9CM3 - chains B and G of the 5 polymer chains in the assembly; structure by electron microscopy, 3.06 A resolution.

Chain B:
Name: Guanine nucleotide-binding protein G(I)/G(S)/G(T) subunit beta-1
From: Homo sapiens
Reference sequence: P62873 (GBB1_HUMAN); numbering as in UniProt (aligned over 2-340)
Sequence (376 residues; numbered -9 to 366; the number before each row is that of its first residue; numbers below 1 keep their minus sign (Met-9 is residue -9)):
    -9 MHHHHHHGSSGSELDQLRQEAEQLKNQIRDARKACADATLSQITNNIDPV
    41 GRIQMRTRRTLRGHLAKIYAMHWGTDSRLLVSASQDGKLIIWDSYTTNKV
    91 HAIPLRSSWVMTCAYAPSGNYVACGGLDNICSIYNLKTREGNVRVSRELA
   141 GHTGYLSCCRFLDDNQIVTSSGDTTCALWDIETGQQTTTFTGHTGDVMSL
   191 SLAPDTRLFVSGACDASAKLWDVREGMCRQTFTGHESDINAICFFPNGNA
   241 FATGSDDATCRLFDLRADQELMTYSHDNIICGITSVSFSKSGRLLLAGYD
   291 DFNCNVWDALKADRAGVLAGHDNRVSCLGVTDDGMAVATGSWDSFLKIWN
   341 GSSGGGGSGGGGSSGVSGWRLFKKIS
Not modelled in the structure: -9 to 2, 344-366
Construct notes: initiating methionine (-9); expression tag (-8 to 1, 341-366)
Swiss-Prot annotation at these positions:
  - modified residue: Ser2 (N-acetylserine), His266 (Phosphohistidine)

Chain G:
Name: Guanine nucleotide-binding protein G(I)/G(S)/G(O) subunit gamma-2
From: Homo sapiens
Reference sequence: P59768 (GBG2_HUMAN); residue numbers follow UniProt; this construct covers 1-71
Sequence (71 residues; each row starts with the number of its first residue):
     1 MASNNTASIAQARKLVEQLKMEANIDRIKVSKAAADLMAYCEAHAKEDPL
    51 LTPVPASENPFREKKFFCAIL
Not modelled in the structure: 1-6, 63-71
Swiss-Prot annotation at these positions:
  - modified residue: Ala2 (N-acetylalanine), Cys68 (Cysteine methyl ester)
  - lipidation: Cys68 (S-geranylgeranyl cysteine)

Chain B / chain G interface:
Residue-residue contacts - 90 pairs, chain B then chain G:
  Leu7(B) - Ile9(G)
  Leu7(B) - Ala12(G)  hydrophobic
  Leu7(B) - Arg13(G)
  Leu7(B) - Val16(G)
  Ala11(B) - Leu19(G)
  Leu14(B) - Val16(G)
  Leu14(B) - Leu19(G)  hydrophobic
  Leu14(B) - Lys20(G)
  Ile18(B) - Leu19(G)
  Ile18(B) - Ala23(G)  hydrophobic
  Ala21(B) - Arg27(G)
  Ala24(B) - Lys29(G)  hydrogen bond (backbone-side chain)
  Cys25(B) - Arg27(G)
  Cys25(B) - Ile28(G)
  Cys25(B) - Lys29(G)
  Cys25(B) - Val30(G)  hydrogen bond (backbone-backbone)
  Ala26(B) - Val30(G)  hydrophobic
  Asp27(B) - Lys29(G)
  Asp27(B) - Val30(G)  hydrogen bond (side chain-backbone)
  Asp27(B) - Ser31(G)  hydrogen bond (side chain-backbone)
  Ala28(B) - Val30(G)
  Ala28(B) - Ser31(G)
  Leu30(B) - Ala34(G)  hydrophobic
  Ile33(B) - Ser31(G)
  Ile33(B) - Ala34(G)  hydrophobic
  Thr34(B) - Met38(G)
  Ile37(B) - Met38(G)  hydrophobic
  Ile37(B) - Glu42(G)
  Val40(B) - Leu51(G)  hydrophobic
  Met45(B) - Leu50(G)  hydrophobic
  Arg48(B) - Phe61(G)
  Arg49(B) - Pro60(G)  hydrogen bond (side chain-backbone)
  Arg49(B) - Phe61(G)  hydrogen bond (side chain-backbone)
  Arg49(B) - Arg62(G)
  Ser84(B) - Phe61(G)
  Tyr85(B) - Pro60(G)
  Tyr85(B) - Phe61(G)  hydrophobic
  Cys218(B) - Gln18(G)  hydrogen bond (backbone-side chain)
  Cys218(B) - Glu22(G)
  Arg219(B) - Glu22(G)
  Arg219(B) - Ile25(G)
  Gln220(B) - Ile25(G)
  Thr221(B) - Glu22(G)
  Phe235(B) - Leu37(G)  hydrophobic
  Phe235(B) - Tyr40(G)  hydrophobic
  Phe235(B) - Cys41(G)  hydrophobic
  Pro236(B) - Tyr40(G)
  Asn237(B) - Leu37(G)
  Asn237(B) - Tyr40(G)
  Asp254(B) - Ala33(G)
  Arg256(B) - Asp26(G)
  Arg256(B) - Arg27(G)
  Arg256(B) - Ile28(G)  hydrogen bond (backbone-backbone)
  Arg256(B) - Asp36(G)  salt bridge
  Ala257(B) - Ile28(G)
  Ala257(B) - Val30(G)  hydrophobic
  Asp258(B) - Ile25(G)
  Asp258(B) - Arg27(G)  salt bridge
  Gln259(B) - Val30(G)
  Leu261(B) - Leu37(G)  hydrophobic
  Ser279(B) - Asp48(G)  hydrogen bond
  Ser279(B) - Leu50(G)
  Lys280(B) - Glu47(G)
  Lys280(B) - Asp48(G)
  Ser281(B) - Tyr40(G)
  Ser281(B) - Cys41(G)
  Ser281(B) - His44(G)
  Ser281(B) - Asp48(G)  hydrogen bond
  Gly282(B) - Cys41(G)
  Arg283(B) - Cys41(G)
  Leu300(B) - Met38(G)  hydrophobic
  Leu300(B) - Cys41(G)  hydrophobic
  Val320(B) - Leu50(G)  hydrophobic
  Asp323(B) - Pro49(G)
  Gly324(B) - Pro49(G)
  Gly324(B) - Leu50(G)
  Met325(B) - Pro49(G)  hydrophobic
  Met325(B) - Val54(G)  hydrophobic
  Met325(B) - Pro60(G)
  Ala326(B) - Phe61(G)  hydrophobic
  Val327(B) - Leu50(G)  hydrophobic
  Ile338(B) - Phe61(G)  hydrophobic
  Asn340(B) - Asn59(G)  hydrogen bond
  Asn340(B) - Phe61(G)
  Gly341(B) - Pro53(G)
  Gly341(B) - Asn59(G)
  Ser342(B) - Pro53(G)
  Ser343(B) - Pro53(G)
  Ser343(B) - Val54(G)  hydrogen bond (side chain-backbone)
  Ser343(B) - Pro55(G)
Interface residues without a listed pair, chain B (60 interface residues in all): Glu10, Gln17, Thr29, Ile43, Arg46, Trp63, Asn239, Ala240, Leu252, Leu284
Interface residues without a listed pair, chain G (40 interface residues in all): Lys32, Ala45, Ala56

Overview:
60 residues of chain B and 40 residues of chain G are in contact; the contacts include 12 hydrogen bonds and 2
salt bridges. Polar pairs include Arg256(B)-Asp36(G), Asp258(B)-Arg27(G) and Ala24(B)-Lys29(G).
Chain B is Guanine nucleotide-binding protein G(I)/G(S)/G(T) subunit beta-1 and chain G is Guanine
nucleotide-binding protein G(I)/G(S)/G(O) subunit gamma-2, both from Homo sapiens; the structure, Cryo-EM
structure of Gq-coupled FFA2 in complex with TUG-1375 and compound 187, was determined by electron microscopy
(same publication as 9CLW, 9CM7 and 9NS9).
